7WU5 - chains B and C of the 4 polymer chains in the assembly; structure by electron microscopy, 3.00 A resolution.

[Chain B]
Protein: Guanine nucleotide-binding protein G(I)/G(S)/G(T) subunit beta-1
From: Homo sapiens
UniProtKB: P62873 (GBB1_HUMAN); residue numbers follow UniProt; this construct covers 2-340
Amino-acid sequence (351 residues; numbered -10 to 340; the number before each row is that of its first residue; numbers below 1 keep their minus sign (Met-10 is residue -10)):
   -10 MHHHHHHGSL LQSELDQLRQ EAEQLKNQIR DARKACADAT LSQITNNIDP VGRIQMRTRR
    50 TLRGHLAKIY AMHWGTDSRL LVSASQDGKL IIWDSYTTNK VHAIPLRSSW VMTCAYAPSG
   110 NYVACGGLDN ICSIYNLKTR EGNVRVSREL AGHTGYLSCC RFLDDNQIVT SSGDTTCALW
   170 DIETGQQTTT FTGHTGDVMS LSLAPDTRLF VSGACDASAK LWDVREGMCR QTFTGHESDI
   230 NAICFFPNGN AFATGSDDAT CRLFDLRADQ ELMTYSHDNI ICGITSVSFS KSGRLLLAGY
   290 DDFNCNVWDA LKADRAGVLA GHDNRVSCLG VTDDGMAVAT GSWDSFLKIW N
Unresolved in the structure: -10 to 1
Construct notes: expression tag (-10 to 1)
Swiss-Prot annotation at these positions:
  - modified residue: Ser2 (N-acetylserine), His266 (Phosphohistidine)

[Chain C]
Protein: Guanine nucleotide-binding protein G(I)/G(S)/G(O) subunit gamma-2
From: Homo sapiens
UniProtKB: P59768 (GBG2_HUMAN); residues 1-71 here = UniProt positions 1-71
Amino-acid sequence (71 residues; each row starts with the number of its first residue):
     1 MASNNTASIA QARKLVEQLK MEANIDRIKV SKAAADLMAY CEAHAKEDPL LTPVPASENP
    61 FREKKFFCAI L
Unresolved in the structure: 1-6, 63-71
Swiss-Prot annotation at these positions:
  - modified residue: Ala2 (N-acetylalanine), Cys68 (Cysteine methyl ester)
  - lipidation: Cys68 (S-geranylgeranyl cysteine)

[Chain B / chain C interface]
Pairs across the interface - 78 pairs, chain B then chain C:
  Glu3(B) - Arg13(C)  salt bridge
  Leu4(B) - Ser8(C)
  Leu4(B) - Ile9(C)  hydrophobic
  Leu4(B) - Ala12(C)  hydrophobic
  Leu7(B) - Ala12(C)
  Leu7(B) - Arg13(C)
  Leu7(B) - Val16(C)  hydrophobic
  Glu10(B) - Val16(C)
  Leu14(B) - Val16(C)
  Leu14(B) - Leu19(C)  hydrophobic
  Leu14(B) - Lys20(C)
  Lys15(B) - Leu19(C)
  Ile18(B) - Ala23(C)  hydrophobic
  Ile18(B) - Arg27(C)
  Arg22(B) - Glu22(C)  salt bridge
  Cys25(B) - Ile28(C)
  Cys25(B) - Val30(C)
  Ala28(B) - Val30(C)
  Ala28(B) - Ser31(C)
  Leu30(B) - Ala34(C)  hydrophobic
  Ile33(B) - Ala34(C)  hydrophobic
  Thr34(B) - Met38(C)
  Ile37(B) - Met38(C)  hydrophobic
  Val40(B) - Leu51(C)  hydrophobic
  Ile43(B) - Leu50(C)
  Met45(B) - Leu50(C)  hydrophobic
  Arg48(B) - Phe61(C)
  Arg49(B) - Pro60(C)  hydrogen bond (side chain-backbone)
  Arg49(B) - Phe61(C)  hydrogen bond (side chain-backbone)
  Arg49(B) - Arg62(C)
  Ser84(B) - Phe61(C)
  Tyr85(B) - Pro60(C)  hydrophobic
  Tyr85(B) - Phe61(C)  hydrophobic
  Met217(B) - Met21(C)  hydrophobic
  Cys218(B) - Gln18(C)
  Arg219(B) - Glu22(C)
  Gln220(B) - Ile25(C)
  Thr221(B) - Glu22(C)  hydrogen bond (backbone-side chain)
  Phe235(B) - Leu37(C)  hydrophobic
  Phe235(B) - Tyr40(C)  hydrophobic
  Phe235(B) - Cys41(C)  hydrophobic
  Pro236(B) - Tyr40(C)
  Asn237(B) - Tyr40(C)
  Leu252(B) - Leu37(C)  hydrophobic
  Asp254(B) - Ala33(C)
  Arg256(B) - Asp26(C)
  Arg256(B) - Arg27(C)
  Arg256(B) - Ile28(C)
  Arg256(B) - Asp36(C)  salt bridge
  Ala257(B) - Val30(C)  hydrophobic
  Asp258(B) - Ile25(C)
  Asp258(B) - Arg27(C)
  Gln259(B) - Val30(C)
  Leu261(B) - Val30(C)  hydrophobic
  Ser279(B) - Asp48(C)
  Lys280(B) - Tyr40(C)
  Lys280(B) - Glu47(C)
  Lys280(B) - Asp48(C)
  Ser281(B) - Tyr40(C)
  Ser281(B) - Cys41(C)  hydrogen bond (backbone-side chain)
  Ser281(B) - His44(C)
  Ser281(B) - Asp48(C)  hydrogen bond
  Ser281(B) - Leu51(C)
  Gly282(B) - Cys41(C)
  Arg283(B) - Cys41(C)
  Arg283(B) - Leu51(C)
  Leu300(B) - Met38(C)  hydrophobic
  Leu300(B) - Cys41(C)  hydrophobic
  Asp323(B) - Pro49(C)
  Gly324(B) - Pro49(C)
  Gly324(B) - Leu50(C)
  Met325(B) - Pro49(C)  hydrophobic
  Met325(B) - Leu50(C)
  Met325(B) - Pro60(C)
  Ala326(B) - Phe61(C)  hydrophobic
  Ile338(B) - Phe61(C)  hydrophobic
  Asn340(B) - Asn59(C)  hydrogen bond
  Asn340(B) - Phe61(C)
Interface residues without a listed pair, chain B (53 interface residues in all): Ala11, Gln17, Trp63, Ala240, Leu284
Interface residues without a listed pair, chain C (39 interface residues in all): Leu15, Lys29, Glu42, Ala45, Val54

[Overview]
The interface between chain B and chain C involves 53 residues on one side and 39 on the other, with 6
hydrogen bonds and 3 salt bridges. Polar pairs include Glu3(B)-Arg13(C), Arg22(B)-Glu22(C) and
Arg256(B)-Asp36(C).
Here chain B is Guanine nucleotide-binding protein G(I)/G(S)/G(T) subunit beta-1 and chain C is Guanine
nucleotide-binding protein G(I)/G(S)/G(O) subunit gamma-2, both from Homo sapiens. Entry 7WU5 (Cryo-EM
structure of the adhesion GPCR ADGRF1(H565A/T567A) in complex with miniGi) was determined by electron
microscopy (same publication as 7WU2, 7WU3 and 7WU4).
